7FBO - chains A and B of the 3 polymer chains in the assembly; structure by X-ray diffraction, 2.56 A resolution.

# Chain A (and B)
Protein: BezA
Source organism: Streptomyces sp. RI-18-2
Notes: chain B of this document is another copy of the same molecule, construct and numbering; everything in this record applies to it too
Sequence (303 residues; each row starts with the number of its first residue):
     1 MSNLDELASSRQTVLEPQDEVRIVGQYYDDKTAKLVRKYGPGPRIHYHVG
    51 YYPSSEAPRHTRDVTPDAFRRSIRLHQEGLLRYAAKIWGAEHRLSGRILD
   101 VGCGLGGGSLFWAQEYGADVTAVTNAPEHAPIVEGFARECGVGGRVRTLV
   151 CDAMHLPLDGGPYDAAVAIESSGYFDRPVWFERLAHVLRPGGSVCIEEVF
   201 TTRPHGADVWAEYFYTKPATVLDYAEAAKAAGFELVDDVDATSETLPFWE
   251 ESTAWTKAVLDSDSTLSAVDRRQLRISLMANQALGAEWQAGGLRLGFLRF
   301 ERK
Not modelled in the structure: 1-21 (chain B: 1-21, 303)
Small-molecule neighbours: S-adenosylhomocysteine (SAH): Val24, Tyr28, Ile45, His46, Tyr47, His48, Asp100, Gly102, Cys103, Gly104, Val123, Thr124, Asn125, Ala126, Cys151, Asp152, Ala153, Ile169, Glu170, Ser171, Tyr174, Phe175

# Interface between chain A and chain B
Residue-residue contacts (7; chain A residue first):
  Ser54(A) - Glu56(B)  hydrogen bond
  Glu56(A) - Ser54(B)
  Glu56(A) - Glu56(B)
  Arg59(A) - Pro53(B)
  Arg59(A) - Ser54(B)
  Thr61(A) - Leu75(B)
  Arg62(A) - Arg71(B)
Interface residues without a listed pair, chain A (6 interface residues in all): Ala57
Interface residues without a listed pair, chain B (6 interface residues in all): Pro58

# Summary
The chain A/chain B interface involves 6 residues from each chain; the contacts include 1 hydrogen bond. The
hydrogen-bonded pair is Ser54(A)-Glu56(B). Ligands of chain A: S-adenosylhomocysteine.
Chain A and chain B are both BezA (Streptomyces sp. RI-18-2); the structure, geranyl pyrophosphate
C6-methyltransferase BezA binding with S-adenosylhomocysteine, was determined by X-ray diffraction, deposited
together with 7FBH.
